Entry 6UBI (X-ray diffraction, 1.90 A resolution); this record covers chains A and B of the 3 polymer chains in the assembly.

Chain A:
Molecule: VRC34.05 heavy chain
From: Homo sapiens
UniProtKB: P0DOX5 (IGG1_HUMAN); residues 111-220 here correspond to UniProt positions 117-226 (UniProt number = residue number + 6)
Chain sequence (229 residues; numbered 1 to 220 plus 9 insertion-coded residues; the number before each row is that of its first residue; a row labelled like 82A-82C holds insertion residues (82A, then the next letters in order)):
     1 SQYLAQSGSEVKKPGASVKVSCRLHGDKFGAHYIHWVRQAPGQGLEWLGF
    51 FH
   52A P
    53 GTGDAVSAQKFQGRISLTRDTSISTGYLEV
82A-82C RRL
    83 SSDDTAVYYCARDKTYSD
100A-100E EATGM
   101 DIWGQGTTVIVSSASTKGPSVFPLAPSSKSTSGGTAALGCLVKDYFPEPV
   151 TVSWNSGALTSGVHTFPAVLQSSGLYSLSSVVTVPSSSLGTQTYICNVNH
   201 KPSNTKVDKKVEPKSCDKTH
Unresolved in the structure: 128-134, 214-220
Disulfides: Cys22-Cys92, Cys140-Cys196

Chain B:
Molecule: VRC34.05 light chain
From: Homo sapiens
UniProtKB: Q6GMX0 (Q6GMX0_HUMAN); residues 108-212 here correspond to UniProt positions 130-234 (UniProt number = residue number + 22)
Chain sequence (212 residues; row label = number of the first residue in the row):
     1 DIKLTQSPAFLSASVGERVTFTCRASQDIRHELVWYQQKPGRGPKLLIYY
    51 GSTLEGGVPSRFSGRRSGTEFTVTISSLQPEDVGTYYCQQLNSFPLTFGG
   101 GTTVDIRRTVAAPSVFIFPPSDEQLKSGTASVVCLLNNFYPREAKVQWKV
   151 DNALQSGNSQESVTEQDSKDSTYSLSSTLTLSKADYEKHKVYACEVTHQG
   201 LSSPVTKSFNRG
Disulfides: Cys23-Cys88, Cys134-Cys194

Interface between chain A and chain B:
Residue-residue contacts (67):
  Val37(A) - Phe98(B)  hydrophobic
  Gln39(A) - Gln38(B)  hydrogen bond
  Gln39(A) - Tyr87(B)  hydrogen bond
  Gln43(A) - Tyr87(B)
  Gly44(A) - Tyr87(B)
  Leu45(A) - Pro44(B)  hydrophobic
  Leu45(A) - Tyr87(B)  hydrophobic
  Leu45(A) - Phe98(B)
  Glu46(A) - Phe98(B)
  Trp47(A) - Gln89(B)
  Trp47(A) - Phe94(B)  hydrophobic
  Trp47(A) - Leu96(B)
  Trp47(A) - Phe98(B)
  Phe50(A) - Phe94(B)  hydrophobic
  Val58(A) - Phe94(B)  hydrophobic
  Gln61(A) - Pro95(B)
  Tyr91(A) - Gln38(B)
  Tyr91(A) - Gly43(B)
  Tyr91(A) - Pro44(B)
  Lys96(A) - Tyr49(B)
  Lys96(A) - Glu55(B)  salt bridge
  Tyr98(A) - Tyr50(B)
  Ala100B(A) - Leu91(B)
  Thr100C(A) - Tyr49(B)
  Thr100C(A) - Tyr50(B)
  Thr100C(A) - Leu91(B)
  Gly100D(A) - Leu91(B)
  Met100E(A) - Tyr36(B)  hydrogen bond (backbone-side chain)
  Met100E(A) - Leu46(B)
  Met100E(A) - Gln89(B)
  Asp101(A) - Leu46(B)
  Asp101(A) - Glu55(B)
  Trp103(A) - Pro44(B)
  Phe122(A) - Ser121(B)
  Phe122(A) - Gln124(B)
  Pro123(A) - Ser121(B)
  Pro123(A) - Glu123(B)
  Leu124(A) - Phe118(B)
  Leu124(A) - Val133(B)  hydrophobic
  Ala125(A) - Phe118(B)
  Ala137(A) - Phe116(B)  hydrophobic
  Ala137(A) - Phe118(B)
  Ala137(A) - Leu135(B)  hydrophobic
  Leu138(A) - Phe118(B)  hydrophobic
  Leu141(A) - Ser131(B)
  Lys143(A) - Gln124(B)
  Lys143(A) - Ser131(B)
  His164(A) - Asn137(B)
  His164(A) - Asn138(B)  hydrogen bond
  His164(A) - Asp167(B)
  His164(A) - Ser174(B)  hydrogen bond
  Phe166(A) - Leu135(B)  hydrophobic
  Phe166(A) - Ser162(B)
  Phe166(A) - Thr164(B)
  Phe166(A) - Ser174(B)
  Phe166(A) - Leu175(B)
  Phe166(A) - Ser176(B)
  Pro167(A) - Ser162(B)  hydrogen bond (backbone-side chain)
  Pro167(A) - Val163(B)
  Val169(A) - Gln160(B)
  Val169(A) - Glu161(B)
  Leu170(A) - Gln160(B)  hydrogen bond (backbone-side chain)
  Gln171(A) - Gln160(B)
  Ser179(A) - Ser176(B)  hydrogen bond
  Val181(A) - Leu135(B)  hydrophobic
  Thr183(A) - Asn137(B)
  Lys209(A) - Glu123(B)  salt bridge
Interface residues without a listed pair, chain A (44 interface residues in all): His35, Ala60, Val121, Pro126, Thr135, Ala136, Thr165
Interface residues without a listed pair, chain B (37 interface residues in all): Val34, Arg42, Lys45

In short:
Chain A and chain B form an interface of 44 and 37 residues respectively, with 8 hydrogen bonds and 2 salt
bridges. Polar contacts include Lys96(A)-Glu55(B), Lys209(A)-Glu123(B) and Gln39(A)-Gln38(B).
Chain A is VRC34.05 heavy chain and chain B is VRC34.05 light chain, both from Homo sapiens; the structure,
N123-VRC34.05 HIV neutralizing antibody in complex with HIV fusion peptide residue 512-519, was determined by
X-ray diffraction (same publication as 6UCE and 6UCF).
